8U4C - chains A and F of the 6 polymer chains in the assembly; structure by electron microscopy, 3.60 A resolution.

Chain A:
Protein: Insulin receptor
Organism: Homo sapiens
UniProtKB: P06213 (INSR_HUMAN); residues -26 to 1355 here correspond to UniProt positions 1-1382 (UniProt number = residue number + 27)
Chain sequence (1382 residues; numbered -26 to 1355; the number before each row is that of its first residue; numbers below 1 keep their minus sign (Met-26 is residue -26)):
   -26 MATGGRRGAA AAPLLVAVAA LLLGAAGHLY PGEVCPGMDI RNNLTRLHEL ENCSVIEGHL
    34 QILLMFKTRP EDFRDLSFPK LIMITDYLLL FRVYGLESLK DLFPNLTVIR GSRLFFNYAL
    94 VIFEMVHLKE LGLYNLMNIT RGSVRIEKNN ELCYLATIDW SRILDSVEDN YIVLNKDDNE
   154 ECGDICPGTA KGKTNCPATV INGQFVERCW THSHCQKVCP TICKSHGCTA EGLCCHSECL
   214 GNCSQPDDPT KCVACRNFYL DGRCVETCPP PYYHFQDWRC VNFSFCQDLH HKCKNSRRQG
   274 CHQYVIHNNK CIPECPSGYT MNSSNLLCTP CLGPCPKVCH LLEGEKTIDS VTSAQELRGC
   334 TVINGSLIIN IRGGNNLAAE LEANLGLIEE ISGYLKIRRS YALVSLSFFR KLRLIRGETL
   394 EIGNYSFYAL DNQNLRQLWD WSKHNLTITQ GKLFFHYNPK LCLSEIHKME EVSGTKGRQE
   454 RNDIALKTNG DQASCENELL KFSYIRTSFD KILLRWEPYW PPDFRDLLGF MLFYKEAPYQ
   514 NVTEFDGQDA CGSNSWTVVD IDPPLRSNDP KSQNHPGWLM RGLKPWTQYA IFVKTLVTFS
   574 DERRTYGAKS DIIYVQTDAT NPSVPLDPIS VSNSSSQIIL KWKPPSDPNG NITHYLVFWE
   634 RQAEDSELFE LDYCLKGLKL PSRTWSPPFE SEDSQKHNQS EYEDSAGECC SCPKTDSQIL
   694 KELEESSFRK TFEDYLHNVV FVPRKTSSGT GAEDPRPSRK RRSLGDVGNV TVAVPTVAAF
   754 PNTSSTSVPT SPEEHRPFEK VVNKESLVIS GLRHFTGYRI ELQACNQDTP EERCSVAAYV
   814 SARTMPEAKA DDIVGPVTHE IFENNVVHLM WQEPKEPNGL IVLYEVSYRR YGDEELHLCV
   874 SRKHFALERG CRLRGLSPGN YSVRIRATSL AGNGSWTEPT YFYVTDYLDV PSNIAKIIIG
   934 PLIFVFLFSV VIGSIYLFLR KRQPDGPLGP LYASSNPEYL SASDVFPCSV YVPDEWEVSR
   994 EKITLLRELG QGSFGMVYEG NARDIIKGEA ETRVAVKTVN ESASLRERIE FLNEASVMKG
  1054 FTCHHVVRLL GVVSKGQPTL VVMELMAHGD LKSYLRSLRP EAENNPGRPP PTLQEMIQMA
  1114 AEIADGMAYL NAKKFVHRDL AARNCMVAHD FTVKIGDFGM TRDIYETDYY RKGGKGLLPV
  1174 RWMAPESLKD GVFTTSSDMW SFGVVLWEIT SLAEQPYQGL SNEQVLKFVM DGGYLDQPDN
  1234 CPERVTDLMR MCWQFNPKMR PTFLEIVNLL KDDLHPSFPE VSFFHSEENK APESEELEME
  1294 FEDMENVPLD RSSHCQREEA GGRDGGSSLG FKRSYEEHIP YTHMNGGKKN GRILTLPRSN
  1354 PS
Disordered / not traced: -26 to 0, 162-167, 519-527, 542-544, 574-576, 657-690, 719-765, 920-1355
Disulfides: Cys8-Cys26, Cys126-Cys155, Cys159-Cys182, Cys169-Cys188, Cys192-Cys201, Cys196-Cys207, Cys208-Cys216, Cys212-Cys225, Cys228-Cys237, Cys241-Cys253, Cys259-Cys284, Cys266-Cys274, Cys288-Cys301, Cys312-Cys333, Cys435-Cys468, Cys647-Cys872, Cys798-Cys807
What the authors report for this chain:
  - mutagenesis - E316A, E318A, D322A: unchanged signaling in response to IGF2
  - mutagenesis - E316A/E318A/D322A, K484E/L552A, R539A: decreased signaling in response to IGF2
  - mutagenesis - E316A/E318A/D322A, R539A: unchanged signaling in response to insulin
  - mutagenesis - N594A, N594E, N594R: increased signaling in response to IGF2
  - mutagenesis - N594A, N594E, N594R: increased signaling in response to insulin

Chain F:
Protein: Insulin-like growth factor II
Organism: Homo sapiens
UniProtKB: P01344 (IGF2_HUMAN); residues -23 to 156 here correspond to UniProt positions 1-180 (UniProt number = residue number + 24)
Chain sequence (180 residues; each row starts with the number of its first residue; numbers below 1 keep their minus sign (Met-23 is residue -23)):
   -23 MGIPMGKSML VLLTFLAFAS CCIAAYRPSE TLCGGELVDT LQFVCGDRGF YFSRPASRVS
    37 RRSRGIVEEC CFRSCDLALL ETYCATPAKS ERDVSTPPTV LPDNFPRYPV GKFFQYDTWK
    97 QSTQRLRRGL PALLRARRGH VLAKELEAFR EAKRHRPLIA LPTQDPAHGG APPEMASNRK
Disordered / not traced: -23 to 5, 33-36, 64-156
Disulfides: Cys9-Cys47, Cys21-Cys60, Cys46-Cys51
What the authors report for this chain:
  - mutagenesis - R37A/R38A: decreased signaling in response to IR
  - mutagenesis - E12A, E12A/R37A/R38A, V43E: decreased signaling with Insulin receptor (chain A)
  - mutagenesis - F19A/L53A, R37A, R37A/R38A, R38A: unchanged signaling with Insulin receptor (chain A)
  - mutagenesis - F19A/L53A, R37A/R38A: decreased co-localization with Insulin receptor (chain A)
  - mutagenesis - R30A: increased signaling with Insulin receptor (chain A)
  - mutagenesis - R30A: increased binding to IR-B
  - mutagenesis - F19A/L53A, R37A/R38A, V43E: decreased growth in response to cell viability and growth
  - mutagenesis - R30A: increased binding to IR-A

How chain A and chain F interact:
Pairs across the interface (33; chain A residue first):
  Pro495(A) - Thr7(F)
  Asp496(A) - Cys9(F)  hydrogen bond
  Asp496(A) - Cys47(F)  hydrogen bond
  Phe497(A) - Gly10(F)
  Phe497(A) - Glu12(F)
  Arg498(A) - Gly10(F)
  Arg498(A) - Cys47(F)
  Arg539(A) - Glu12(F)  salt bridge
  Glu706(A) - Gly10(F)
  Glu706(A) - Gly11(F)  hydrogen bond (side chain-backbone)
  Asp707(A) - Val43(F)
  Tyr708(A) - Arg37(F)  hydrogen bond
  His710(A) - Gly10(F)
  His710(A) - Gly11(F)
  His710(A) - Val14(F)
  Asn711(A) - Gly41(F)
  Asn711(A) - Ile42(F)  hydrogen bond (side chain-backbone)
  Asn711(A) - Val43(F)
  Asn711(A) - Glu44(F)
  Val712(A) - Arg37(F)
  Phe714(A) - Phe26(F)  hydrophobic
  Phe714(A) - Ile42(F)  hydrophobic
  Val715(A) - Tyr27(F)
  Val715(A) - Tyr59(F)
  Pro716(A) - Tyr27(F)  hydrogen bond (backbone-side chain)
  Pro716(A) - Tyr59(F)
  Arg717(A) - Tyr27(F)
  Arg717(A) - Glu57(F)  hydrogen bond (side chain-backbone)
  Arg717(A) - Thr58(F)  hydrogen bond (backbone-backbone)
  Arg717(A) - Tyr59(F)
  Arg717(A) - Cys60(F)  hydrogen bond (side chain-backbone)
  Arg717(A) - Ala61(F)
  Arg717(A) - Pro63(F)  hydrogen bond (side chain-backbone)
Other interface residues (no listed pair), chain A (17 interface residues in all): Val713, Lys718
Other interface residues (no listed pair), chain F (22 interface residues in all): Leu13, Phe28
The authors on this interface:
  - hot spots on chain F (mutagenesis) - R30A: increased binding to IR-B

Overview:
The interface between chain A and chain F involves 17 residues on one side and 22 on the other, with 10
hydrogen bonds and 1 salt bridge. Polar pairs include Arg539(A)-Glu12(F), Asp496(A)-Cys9(F) and
Asp496(A)-Cys47(F). From the paper: E316A/E318A/D322A, K484E/L552A and R539A of chain A reduce signaling in
response to IGF2; N594A, N594E and N594R of chain A increase signaling in response to IGF2; 17 substitutions
were tested in all.
Here chain A is Insulin receptor and chain F is Insulin-like growth factor II, both from Homo sapiens. Entry
8U4C (Cryo-EM structure of long form insulin receptor (IR-B) with four IGF2 bound, symmetric conformation) was
determined by electron microscopy (same publication as 8U4B, 8U4E, 8VJB and 8VJC).
